Entry 7CSY (X-ray diffraction, 2.29 A resolution); this record covers chains D and F of the 6 polymer chains in the assembly.

Chain D:
Protein: HTH cro/C1-type domain-containing protein
Organism: Pseudomonas aeruginosa PAO1
Reference sequence: Q9HVC1 (Q9HVC1_PSEAE); residues 1-101 here = UniProt positions 1-101
Sequence (101 residues; numbered 1 to 101; the number before each row is that of its first residue):
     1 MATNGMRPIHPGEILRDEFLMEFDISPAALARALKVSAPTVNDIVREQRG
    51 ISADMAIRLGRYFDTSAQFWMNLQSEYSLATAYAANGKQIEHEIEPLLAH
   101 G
Not modelled in the structure: 1-3, 99-101

Chain F:
Molecule: 29-nt DNA strand
Organism: Pseudomonas aeruginosa UCBPP-PA14
Sequence (29 nucleotides; numbered 1 to 29; the number before each row is that of its first residue):
     1 TCATTAACCCTTAACGTTAAGCGTTAACT

Interface between chain D and chain F:
Pairs across the interface (12):
  Val-36(D) / DG23(F)  phosphate contact
  Ser-37(D) / DG23(F)  hydrogen bond to the phosphate
  Ser-37(D) / DT24(F)  base contact
  Pro-39(D) / DT24(F)  base contact
  Thr-40(D) / DC22(F)  phosphate contact
  Thr-40(D) / DG23(F)  hydrogen bond to the phosphate
  Arg-49(D) / DG21(F)  phosphate contact
  Arg-49(D) / DC22(F)  salt bridge to the phosphate
  Gly-50(D) / DG21(F)  hydrogen bond to the phosphate
  Ser-52(D) / DG21(F)  phosphate contact
  Ser-52(D) / DC22(F)  hydrogen bond to the phosphate
  Met-55(D) / DC22(F)  phosphate contact
Other interface residues (no listed pair), chain D (10 interface residues in all): Gln-48, Asp-54

Summary:
10 residues of chain D and 4 residues of chain F are in contact; the contacts include 4 hydrogen bonds and 1
salt bridge. Polar contacts include Ser-37(D)/DG23(F), Thr-40(D)/DG23(F) and Gly-50(D)/DG21(F).
Chain D is HTH cro/C1-type domain-containing protein (Pseudomonas aeruginosa PAO1) and chain F is a 29-nt DNA
strand (Pseudomonas aeruginosa UCBPP-PA14); the structure, Pseudomonas aeruginosa antitoxin HigA with higBA
promoter, was determined by X-ray diffraction, deposited together with 7CSV and 7CSW.
